3DK8 - chain A; structure by X-ray diffraction, 1.10 A resolution.

[Chain A]
Name: Glutathione reductase
From: Homo sapiens
Notes: EC 1.8.1.7; fragment: to 522
UniProtKB: P00390 (GSHR_HUMAN); aligned to UniProt positions 45-505 over residues 18-478 (the alignment contains insertions or deletions, so no single offset holds)
Sequence (478 residues; each row starts with the number of its first residue):
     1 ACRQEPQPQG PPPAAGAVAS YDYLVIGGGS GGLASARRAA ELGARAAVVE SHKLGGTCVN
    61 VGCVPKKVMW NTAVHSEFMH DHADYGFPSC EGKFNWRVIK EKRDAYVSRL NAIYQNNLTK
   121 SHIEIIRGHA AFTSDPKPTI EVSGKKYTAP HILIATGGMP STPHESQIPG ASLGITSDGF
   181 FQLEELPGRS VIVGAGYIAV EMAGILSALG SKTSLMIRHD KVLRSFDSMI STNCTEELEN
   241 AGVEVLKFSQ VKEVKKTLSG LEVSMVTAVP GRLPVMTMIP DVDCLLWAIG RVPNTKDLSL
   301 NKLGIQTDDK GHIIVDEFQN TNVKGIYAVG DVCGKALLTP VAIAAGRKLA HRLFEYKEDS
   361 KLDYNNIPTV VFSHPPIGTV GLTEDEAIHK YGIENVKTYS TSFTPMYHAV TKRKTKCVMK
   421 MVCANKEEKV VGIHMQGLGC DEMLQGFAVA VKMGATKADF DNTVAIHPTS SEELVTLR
Not modelled in the structure: 1-16
Covalently attached groups: glutathione (GSH) linked to Cys-58
Small-molecule neighbours:
  - FAD (flavin-adenine dinucleotide): Ile-26, Gly-27, Gly-28, Gly-29, Ser-30, Gly-31, Gly-32, Val-49, Glu-50, Ser-51, His-52, Lys-53, Gly-55, Gly-56, Thr-57, Val-61, Gly-62, Cys-63, Lys-66, Gly-128, His-129, Ala-130, Ala-155, Thr-156, Gly-157, Gly-158, Ser-177, Phe-181, Tyr-197, Ile-198, Glu-201, Met-202, Arg-291, Asn-294, Leu-298, Val-329, Gly-330, Asp-331, Leu-337, Leu-338, Thr-339, Pro-340, Ala-342, Phe-372, His-467, Pro-468
  - glutathione (GSH), molecule 1: Ser-30, Leu-33, Ala-34, Arg-37, Val-59, Val-64, Tyr-114, Thr-339, Ile-343, Arg-347, His-467, Glu-472, Thr-476
  - glutathione (GSH), molecule 2: Tyr-106, Phe-403, Thr-404, Pro-405, Met-406, His-467, Pro-468, Thr-469, Ser-470, Glu-472, Glu-473
Reported in the primary citation:
  - conformationally variable residues: Cys-58
  - binding site for flavin-adenine dinucleotide: Cys-63
  - catalytic residues: Cys-58, Cys-63, His-467, Glu-472 (citing earlier work)

[Overview]
Ligands of chain A: flavin-adenine dinucleotide and glutathione. Glutathione is covalently linked to Cys-58.
The paper reports catalytic residues Cys-58, Cys-63 and His-467 among others; a binding site for
flavin-adenine dinucleotide at Cys-63.
Chain A is Glutathione reductase (Homo sapiens); the structure, Catalytic cycle of human glutathione reductase
near 1 A resolution, was determined by X-ray diffraction (same publication as 3DJG, 3DJJ, 3DK4 and 3DK9).
